Entry 3JRC (X-ray diffraction, 3.08 A resolution); this record covers chains B and C of the 4 polymer chains in the assembly.

[Chain B]
Name: DNA-binding protein fis
From: Escherichia coli
UniProt: P0A6R3 (FIS_ECOLI); residue numbers follow UniProt; this construct covers 1-98
Amino-acid sequence (98 residues; row label = number of the first residue in the row):
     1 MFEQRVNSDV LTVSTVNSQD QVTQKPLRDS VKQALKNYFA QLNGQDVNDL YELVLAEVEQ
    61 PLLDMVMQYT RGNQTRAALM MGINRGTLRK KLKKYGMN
Swiss-Prot annotation at these positions:
  - DNA-binding region: Gln-74 to Lys-93 (H-T-H motif)
  - region: Asn-17 to Gly-44 (Required for the stimulation of HIN-mediated recombination)

[Chain C]
Molecule: 27-nt DNA strand
Sequence (27 nucleotides; row label = number of the first residue in the row):
     1 AAATTTGTTT GGGCGCTGAG CAAATTT

[Chain B / chain C interface]
Contacting residue pairs (12):
  Gly-72(B) / DT6(C)  phosphate contact
  Asn-73(B) / DT5(C)  hydrogen bond to the phosphate
  Asn-73(B) / DT6(C)  hydrogen bond to the phosphate
  Gln-74(B) / DT6(C)  hydrogen bond to the phosphate
  Thr-75(B) / DT5(C)  sugar contact
  Thr-75(B) / DT6(C)  hydrogen bond to the phosphate
  Arg-85(B) / DT6(C)  base contact
  Arg-85(B) / DG7(C)  hydrogen bond to the base
  Arg-85(B) / DT8(C)  base contact
  Arg-89(B) / DT6(C)  sugar contact
  Arg-89(B) / DG7(C)  salt bridge to the phosphate
  Arg-89(B) / DT8(C)  base contact
Other interface residues (no listed pair), chain B (7 interface residues in all): Arg-76

[In short]
The interface between chain B and chain C involves 7 residues on one side and 4 on the other, with 5 hydrogen
bonds and 1 salt bridge. Polar pairs include Arg-85(B)/DG7(C), Asn-73(B)/DT5(C) and Asn-73(B)/DT6(C).
Chain B is DNA-binding protein fis (Escherichia coli) and chain C is a 27-nt DNA strand; the structure,
Crystal structure of Fis bound to 27 bp DNA F29 containing 5 G/Cs at center, was determined by X-ray
diffraction (same publication as 3IV5, 3JR9, 3JRA, 3JRB, 3JRD, 3JRE and 4 further entries).
